Entry 8DM9 (electron microscopy, 2.56 A resolution); this record covers chains B and C of the 4 polymer chains in the assembly.

# Chain B (and C)
Molecule: Spike glycoprotein
From: Severe acute respiratory syndrome coronavirus 2
Notes: chain C of this document is another copy of the same molecule, construct and numbering; everything in this record applies to it too
UniProtKB: P0DTC2 (SPIKE_SARS2); aligned to UniProt positions 1-1208 over residues 1-1208
Chain sequence (1285 residues; numbered 1 to 1288 plus 6 insertion-coded residues; 9 numbers in that range are skipped by the numbering (no residue carries them; nothing is unmodelled there); the number before each row is that of its first residue; a row labelled like 210A-210F holds insertion residues (210A, then the next letters in order)):
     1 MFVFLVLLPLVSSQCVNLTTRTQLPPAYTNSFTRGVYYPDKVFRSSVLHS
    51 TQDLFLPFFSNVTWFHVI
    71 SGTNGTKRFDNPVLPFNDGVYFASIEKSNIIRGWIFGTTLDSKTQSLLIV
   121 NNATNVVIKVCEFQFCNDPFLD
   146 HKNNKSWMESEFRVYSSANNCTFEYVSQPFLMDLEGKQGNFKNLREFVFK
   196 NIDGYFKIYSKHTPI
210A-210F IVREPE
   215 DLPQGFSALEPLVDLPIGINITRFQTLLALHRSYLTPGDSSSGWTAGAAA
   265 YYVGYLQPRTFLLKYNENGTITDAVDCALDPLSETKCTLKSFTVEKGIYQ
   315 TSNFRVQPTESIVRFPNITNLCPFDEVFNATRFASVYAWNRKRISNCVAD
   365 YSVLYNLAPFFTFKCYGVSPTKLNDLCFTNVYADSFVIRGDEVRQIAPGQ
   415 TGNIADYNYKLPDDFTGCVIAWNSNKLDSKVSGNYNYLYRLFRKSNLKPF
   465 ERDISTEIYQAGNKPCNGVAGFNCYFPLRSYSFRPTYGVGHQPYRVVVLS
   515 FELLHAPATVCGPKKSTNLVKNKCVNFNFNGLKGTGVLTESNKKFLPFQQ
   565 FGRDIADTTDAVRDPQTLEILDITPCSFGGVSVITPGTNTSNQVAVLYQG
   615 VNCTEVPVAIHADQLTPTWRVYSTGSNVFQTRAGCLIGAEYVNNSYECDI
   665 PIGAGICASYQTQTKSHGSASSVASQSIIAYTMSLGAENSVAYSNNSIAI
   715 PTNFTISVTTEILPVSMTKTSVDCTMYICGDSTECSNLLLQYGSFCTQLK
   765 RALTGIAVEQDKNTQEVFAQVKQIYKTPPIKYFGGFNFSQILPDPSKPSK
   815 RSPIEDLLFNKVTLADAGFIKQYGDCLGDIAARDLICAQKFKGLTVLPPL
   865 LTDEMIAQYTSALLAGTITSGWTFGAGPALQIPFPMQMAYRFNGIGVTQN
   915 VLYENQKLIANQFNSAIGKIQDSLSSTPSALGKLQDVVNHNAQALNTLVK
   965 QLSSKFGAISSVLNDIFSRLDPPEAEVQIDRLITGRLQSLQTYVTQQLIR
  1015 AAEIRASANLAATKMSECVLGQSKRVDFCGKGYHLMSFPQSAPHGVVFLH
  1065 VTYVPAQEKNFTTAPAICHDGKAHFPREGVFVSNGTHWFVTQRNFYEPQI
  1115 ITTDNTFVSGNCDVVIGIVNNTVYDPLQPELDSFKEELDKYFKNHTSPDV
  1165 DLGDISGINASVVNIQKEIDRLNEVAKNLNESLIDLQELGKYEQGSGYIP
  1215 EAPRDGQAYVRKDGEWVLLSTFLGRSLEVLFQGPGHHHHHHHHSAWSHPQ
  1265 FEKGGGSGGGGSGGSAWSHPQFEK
Not modelled in the structure: 1-13, 71-76, 146-152, 177-184, 210A-210F, 248-256, 621-640, 676-690, 828-855, 1148-1288
Differences from the reference sequence: variant Val67 (Ala in P0DTC2), Ile95 (Thr in P0DTC2), Asn417 (Lys in P0DTC2), Asn477 (Ser in P0DTC2), Lys478 (Thr in P0DTC2), Tyr501 (Asn in P0DTC2), Gly614 (Asp in P0DTC2), Tyr655 (His in P0DTC2), His681 (Pro in P0DTC2), Tyr796 (Asp in P0DTC2); conflict Asp142 (Tyr145 in P0DTC2), Arg210C (Asn211 in P0DTC2), Glu210D (Leu212 in P0DTC2), 29 further conflict positions vs the reference (P0DTC2) not listed; insertion (210A-210B); expression tag (1209-1288)
Curated features (UniProtKB/Swiss-Prot):
  - region: Asn280 to Cys301 (Putative superantigen), Arg403 to Asp405 (Integrin-binding motif), Asn448 to Phe456 (Immunodominant HLA epitope recognized by the CD8+), Ser816 to Tyr837 (Fusion peptide 1), Lys835 to Phe855 (Fusion peptide 2), Asp1163 to Glu1202 (Heptad repeat 2)
  - site: Arg815, Ser816 (Cleavage)
  - glycosylation: Asn17 (N-linked (GlcNAc...) (complex) asparagine), Asn61 (N-linked (GlcNAc...) (hybrid) asparagine), Asn74 (N-linked (GlcNAc...) (complex) asparagine), Asn122 (N-linked (GlcNAc...) (hybrid) asparagine), Asn149 (N-linked (GlcNAc...) (complex) asparagine), Asn165 (N-linked (GlcNAc...) (complex) asparagine), Asn234 (N-linked (GlcNAc...) (high mannose) asparagine), Asn282 (N-linked (GlcNAc...) (complex) asparagine), Thr323 (O-linked (GalNAc) threonine), Ser325 (O-linked (HexNAc...) serine), Asn331 (N-linked (GlcNAc...) (complex) asparagine), Asn343 (N-linked (GlcNAc...) (complex) asparagine), Asn603 (N-linked (GlcNAc...) (hybrid) asparagine), Asn616 (N-linked (GlcNAc...) (complex) asparagine), Asn657 (N-linked (GlcNAc...) (complex) asparagine), Thr676 (O-linked (GlcNAc...) threonine), Thr678 (O-linked (GlcNAc...) threonine), Asn709 (N-linked (GlcNAc...) (high mannose) asparagine), Asn717 (N-linked (GlcNAc...) (hybrid) asparagine), Asn801 (N-linked (GlcNAc...) (hybrid) asparagine) and 6 more in UniProt
Disulfides: Cys15-Cys136, Cys131-Cys166, Cys291-Cys301, Cys336-Cys361, Cys379-Cys432, Cys391-Cys525, Cys480-Cys488, Cys538-Cys590, Cys617-Cys649, Cys662-Cys671, Cys738-Cys760, Cys743-Cys749, Cys1032-Cys1043, Cys1082-Cys1126
Covalent attachments: N-acetylglucosamine (NAG) linked to Asn17, Asn61, Asn122, Asn165, Asn234, Asn282, Asn331, Asn343, Asn709, Asn717, Asn801, Asn1074, Asn1098, Asn1134
Residues lining bound ligands: N-acetylglucosamine (NAG; 2-acetamido-2-deoxy-beta-D-glucopyranose): Leu461, Lys462, Glu465
What the authors report for this chain:
  - post-translational modification sites: Asn74 (proposed by the authors, not directly observed)

# Chain B / chain C interface
Residue-residue contacts (185):
  Asn317(B) with Asp737(C), hydrogen bond
  Arg319(B) with Asp737(C), salt bridge
  Arg357(B) with Pro230(C)
  Val382(B) with Arg983(C)
  Ser383(B) with Arg983(C), hydrogen bond (backbone-backbone); Leu984(C); Asp985(C)
  Lys386(B) with Phe981(C); Ser982(C)
  Leu390(B) with Ser982(C)
  Asn394(B) with Tyr200(C), hydrogen bond (backbone-side chain); Asp228(C); Pro230(C)
  Tyr396(B) with Pro230(C), hydrogen bond (side chain-backbone)
  Asp405(B) with Ala372(C)
  Arg408(B) with Tyr369(C), hydrogen bond (side chain-backbone)
  Gln414(B) with Tyr369(C), hydrogen bond
  Thr415(B) with Tyr369(C); Asn370(C); Thr385(C), hydrogen bond
  Gly416(B) with Asn370(C)
  Phe464(B) with Gly232(C)
  Glu465(B) with Asn234(C)
  Arg466(B) with Gln115(C)
  Ile468(B) with Lys113(C); Glu132(C)
  Glu471(B) with Lys113(C)
  Leu517(B) with Arg983(C)
  Leu518(B) with Asp979(C)
  Gly545(B) with Ser982(C)
  Lys547(B) with Asn978(C), hydrogen bond (backbone-side chain)
  Gly548(B) with Asn978(C)
  Thr549(B) with Asp745(C), hydrogen bond
  Lys557(B) with Phe43(C)
  Lys558(B) with Phe43(C); Asn282(C), hydrogen bond
  Phe559(B) with Phe43(C), hydrophobic
  Leu560(B) with Glu224(C)
  Phe562(B) with Tyr38(C), hydrophobic; Asp40(C); Lys41(C); Glu224(C); Pro225(C), hydrophobic
  Gln563(B) with Lys41(C); Val42(C); Phe43(C)
  Gln564(B) with Lys41(C)
  Phe565(B) with Lys41(C); Val42(C); Phe43(C), hydrogen bond (backbone-backbone)
  Gly566(B) with Phe43(C)
  Arg567(B) with Val42(C); Phe43(C)
  Asp568(B) with Lys856(C), salt bridge
  Ile569(B) with Val47(C), hydrophobic; Asn960(C); Lys964(C)
  Ala570(B) with Lys856(C); Val963(C); Leu966(C); Ser967(C), hydrogen bond (backbone-backbone)
  Asp571(B) with Ser967(C)
  Phe592(B) with Met740(C), hydrophobic; Lys856(C); Gly857(C)
  Gln613(B) with Leu861(C)
  Ala647(B) with Pro862(C), hydrophobic
  Pro665(B) with Leu864(C), hydrophobic
  Gly667(B) with Leu864(C)
  Ala668(B) with Pro863(C), hydrogen bond (backbone-backbone); Leu864(C); Thr866(C)
  Gly669(B) with Leu864(C), hydrogen bond (backbone-backbone); Thr866(C); Met869(C)
  Ile670(B) with Leu864(C)
  Cys671(B) with Leu864(C), hydrophobic
  Met697(B) with Leu865(C), hydrophobic; Met869(C), hydrophobic
  Leu699(B) with Ile788(C), hydrophobic; Met869(C); Gln872(C); Tyr873(C), hydrogen bond (backbone-side chain)
  Gly700(B) with Lys786(C); Ile788(C)
  Ala701(B) with Lys786(C); Gln787(C); Ile788(C), hydrogen bond (backbone-backbone)
  Glu702(B) with Ile788(C); Lys790(C)
  Asn703(B) with Gln787(C), hydrogen bond; Ile788(C), hydrogen bond (backbone-backbone); Tyr789(C); Lys790(C)
  Val705(B) with Tyr789(C), hydrophobic; Lys790(C); Thr883(C); Ala893(C), hydrophobic; Gln895(C)
  Ala706(B) with Gln895(C)
  Tyr707(B) with Pro792(C), hydrophobic; Tyr796(C); Phe797(C), hydrophobic; Thr883(C); Ile896(C); Pro897(C), hydrophobic; Phe898(C), hydrogen bond (side chain-backbone)
  Ser708(B) with Pro897(C)
  Asn709(B) with Pro897(C)
  Ser711(B) with Gln895(C); Pro897(C)
  Ile712(B) with Gln895(C); Ile896(C), hydrophobic
  Ala713(B) with Leu894(C); Gln895(C), hydrogen bond (backbone-backbone)
  Pro715(B) with Leu894(C), hydrophobic
  Gln957(B) with Arg765(C)
  Thr961(B) with Ser758(C); Gln762(C)
  Gln965(B) with Tyr756(C); Ser758(C), hydrogen bond; Phe759(C)
  Ser968(B) with Gln755(C); Tyr756(C); Gly757(C)
  Lys969(B) with Gln755(C), hydrogen bond (backbone-backbone)
  Phe970(B) with Gln755(C), hydrogen bond (backbone-backbone); Tyr756(C); Phe759(C), hydrophobic
  Gly971(B) with Gln755(C)
  Asp985(B) with Gly413(C)
  Pro986(B) with Gly413(C); Asp427(C)
  Arg995(B) with Tyr756(C), hydrogen bond; Asp994(C), salt bridge
  Gln1002(B) with Leu1001(C); Gln1005(C), hydrogen bond
  Ser1003(B) with Phe759(C)
  Thr1006(B) with Gln762(C); Gln1005(C)
  Thr1009(B) with Thr1009(C)
  Gln1010(B) with Leu1012(C)
  Ile1013(B) with Leu1012(C), hydrophobic
  Glu1017(B) with Glu773(C); Arg1019(C), salt bridge
  Arg1039(B) with Thr1027(C); Glu1031(C), salt bridge; Arg1039(C)
  Val1040(B) with Ser1030(C); Glu1031(C); Leu1034(C); Gly1035(C)
  Asp1041(B) with Gln784(C); Gly889(C); Ser1030(C), hydrogen bond; Leu1034(C)
  Lys1045(B) with Gly889(C), hydrogen bond (side chain-backbone)
  Gly1046(B) with Ala890(C)
  Tyr1047(B) with Trp886(C); Ala890(C)
  Pro1069(B) with Ala890(C); Pro892(C)
  Glu1072(B) with Pro892(C); Leu894(C)
  Asn1074(B) with Gln895(C), hydrogen bond
  Thr1077(B) with Pro897(C); Met900(C)
  Ala1078(B) with Met900(C)
  Pro1079(B) with Tyr917(C)
  Phe1089(B) with Asn914(C); Tyr917(C), hydrophobic
  Pro1090(B) with Gln913(C), hydrogen bond (backbone-side chain)
  Val1094(B) with Met900(C), hydrophobic; Tyr904(C)
  Arg1107(B) with Tyr904(C); Asn907(C); Gln913(C)
  Phe1121(B) with Asn914(C)
  Ser1123(B) with Asn914(C), hydrogen bond; Glu918(C), hydrogen bond; Glu1111(C)
  Val1128(B) with Glu918(C)
  Val1129(B) with Tyr917(C), hydrophobic
  Leu1141(B) with Leu1141(C), hydrophobic; Glu1144(C)
Interface residues without a listed pair, chain B (116 interface residues in all): Gly381, Arg403, Ser469, Leu546, Cys662, Ile666, Ser704, Asn710, Pro987, Gly999, Phe1042, Val1068, Val1122, Ile1130, Leu1145
Interface residues without a listed pair, chain C (114 interface residues in all): Arg44, Ser45, Phe168, Asp198, Ile231, Ile233, Gly283, Pro412, Gln414, Lys764, Thr887, Gly891, Thr912, Gln920, Gln1113

# Overview
Chain B and chain C form an interface of 116 and 114 residues respectively, with 31 hydrogen bonds and 5 salt
bridges. Polar contacts include Arg319(B)-Asp737(C), Asp568(B)-Lys856(C) and Arg995(B)-Asp994(C). Bound to
chain B: N-acetylglucosamine. Covalently linked N-acetylglucosamine: at Asn17(B), Asn61(B), Asn122(B),
Asn165(B), Asn234(B) and Asn282(B) and 8 more. From the paper: a modification site at Asn74(B).
Both chains are Spike glycoprotein (Severe acute respiratory syndrome coronavirus 2). Entry 8DM9 (Cryo-EM
structure of SARS-CoV-2 Omicron BA.1 spike protein in complex with mouse ACE2) was determined by electron
microscopy (same publication as 8DM3, 8DM4, 8DM5, 8DM6, 8DM7, 8DM8 and 8DMA).
